8OQ3 - chains D and F of the 4 polymer chains in the assembly; structure by electron microscopy, 2.90 A resolution.

Chain D:
Name: Complement C3
Organism: Homo sapiens
UniProt: P01024 (CO3_HUMAN); residues 23-1663 here = UniProt positions 23-1663
Chain sequence (1641 residues; row label = number of the first residue in the row):
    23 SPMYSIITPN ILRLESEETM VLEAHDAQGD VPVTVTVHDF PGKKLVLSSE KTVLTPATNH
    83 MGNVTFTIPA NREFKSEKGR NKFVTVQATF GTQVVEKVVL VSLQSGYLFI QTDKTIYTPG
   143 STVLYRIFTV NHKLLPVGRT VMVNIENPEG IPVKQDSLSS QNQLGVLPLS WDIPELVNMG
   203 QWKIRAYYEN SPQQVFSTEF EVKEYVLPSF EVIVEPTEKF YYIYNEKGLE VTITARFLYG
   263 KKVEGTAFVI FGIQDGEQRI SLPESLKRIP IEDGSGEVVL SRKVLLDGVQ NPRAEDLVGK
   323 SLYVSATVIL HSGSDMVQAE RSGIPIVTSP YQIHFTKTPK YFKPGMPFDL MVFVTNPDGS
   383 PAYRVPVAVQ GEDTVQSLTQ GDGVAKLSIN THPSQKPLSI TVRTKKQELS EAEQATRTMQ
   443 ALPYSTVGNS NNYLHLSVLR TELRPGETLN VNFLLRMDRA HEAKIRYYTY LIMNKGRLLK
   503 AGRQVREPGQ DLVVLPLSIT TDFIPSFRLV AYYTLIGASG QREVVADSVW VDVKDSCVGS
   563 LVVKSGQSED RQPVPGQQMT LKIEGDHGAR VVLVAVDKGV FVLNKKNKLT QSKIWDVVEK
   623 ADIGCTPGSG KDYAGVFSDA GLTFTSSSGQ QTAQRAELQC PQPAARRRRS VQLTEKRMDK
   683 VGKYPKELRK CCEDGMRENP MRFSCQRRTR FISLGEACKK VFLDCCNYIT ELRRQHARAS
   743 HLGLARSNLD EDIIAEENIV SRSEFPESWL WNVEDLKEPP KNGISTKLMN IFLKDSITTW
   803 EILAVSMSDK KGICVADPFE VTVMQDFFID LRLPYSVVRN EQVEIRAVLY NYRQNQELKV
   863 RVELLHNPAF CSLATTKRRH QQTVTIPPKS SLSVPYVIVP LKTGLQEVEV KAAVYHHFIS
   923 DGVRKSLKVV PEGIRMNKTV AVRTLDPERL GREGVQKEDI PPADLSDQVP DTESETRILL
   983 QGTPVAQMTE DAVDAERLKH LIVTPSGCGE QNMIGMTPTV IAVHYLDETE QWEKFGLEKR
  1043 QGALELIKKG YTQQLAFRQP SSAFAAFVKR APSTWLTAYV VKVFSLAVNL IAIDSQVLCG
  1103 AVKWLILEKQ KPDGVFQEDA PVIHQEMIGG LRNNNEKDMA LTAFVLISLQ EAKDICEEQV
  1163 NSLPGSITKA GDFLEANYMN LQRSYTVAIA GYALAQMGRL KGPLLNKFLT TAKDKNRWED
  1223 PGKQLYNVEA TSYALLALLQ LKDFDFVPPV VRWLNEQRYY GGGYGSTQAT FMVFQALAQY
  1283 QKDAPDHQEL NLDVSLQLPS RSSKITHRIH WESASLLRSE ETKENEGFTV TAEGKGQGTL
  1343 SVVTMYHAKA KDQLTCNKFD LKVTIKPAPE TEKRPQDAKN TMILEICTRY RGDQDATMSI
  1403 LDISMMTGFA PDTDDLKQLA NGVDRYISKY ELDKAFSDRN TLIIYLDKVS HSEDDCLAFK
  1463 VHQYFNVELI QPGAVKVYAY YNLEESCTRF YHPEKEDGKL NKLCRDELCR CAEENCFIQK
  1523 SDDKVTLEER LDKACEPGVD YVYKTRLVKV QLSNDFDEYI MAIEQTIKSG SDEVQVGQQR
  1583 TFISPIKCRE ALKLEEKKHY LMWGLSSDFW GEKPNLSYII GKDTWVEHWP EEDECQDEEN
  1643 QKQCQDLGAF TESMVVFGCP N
Disordered / not traced: 666-750
Disulfides: Cys559-Cys816, Cys627-Cys662, Cys873-Cys1513, Cys1101-Cys1158, Cys1358-Cys1489, Cys1389-Cys1458, Cys1506-Cys1511, Cys1518-Cys1590, Cys1537-Cys1661, Cys1637-Cys1646
Covalently attached groups: N-acetylglucosamine (NAG) linked to Asn85, Asn939
From the paper describing this entry:
  - post-translational modification sites: Asn939

Chain F:
Name: nanobody hC3Nb1 with mutation
Organism: Lama glama
Notes: antibody fragment or engineered binder
Chain sequence (129 residues; each row starts with the number of its first residue):
     1 QVQLVETGGG LVQAGGSLRL SCAASGSIFS INAMGWFRQA PGKEREFVAT INRSGGRTYY
    61 ADSVKGRFTI SRDNGKNMVY LQMHSLKPED TAIYYCAAGT GWSPQTDCEY NYWGQGTQVT
   121 VSSHHHHHH
Disordered / not traced: 124-129
Disulfides: Cys22-Cys96

How chain D and chain F interact:
Contacting residue pairs (34; chain D residue first):
  Ile755(D) with Arg57(F)
  Glu758(D) with Ser54(F), hydrogen bond (backbone-side chain); Gly56(F); Arg57(F)
  Glu759(D) with Asn52(F), hydrogen bond; Ser54(F), hydrogen bond (backbone-side chain); Arg57(F), salt bridge
  Asn760(D) with Ser54(F)
  Asp828(D) with Trp102(F)
  Arg855(D) with Trp102(F); Glu109(F), salt bridge
  Gln858(D) with Ser103(F), hydrogen bond
  Leu860(D) with Trp102(F), hydrophobic
  Val916(D) with Arg57(F), hydrogen bond (backbone-side chain)
  Tyr917(D) with Arg57(F)
  His918(D) with Arg57(F); Tyr59(F); Pro104(F)
  His919(D) with Arg57(F), hydrogen bond (backbone-side chain); Gly101(F); Trp102(F); Ser103(F), hydrogen bond (side chain-backbone)
  Phe920(D) with Asn32(F), hydrogen bond (backbone-side chain); Ala33(F), hydrophobic; Thr50(F); Ile51(F); Asn52(F); Arg57(F); Tyr59(F), hydrophobic; Gly101(F), hydrogen bond (backbone-backbone); Pro104(F), hydrophobic
  Ile921(D) with Asn32(F); Thr100(F); Trp102(F)
Interface residues without a listed pair, chain D (16 interface residues in all): Phe829, Asn853
Interface residues without a listed pair, chain F (16 interface residues in all): Thr58

Summary:
Chain D and chain F each contribute 16 residues to their interface, with 9 hydrogen bonds and 2 salt bridges.
Among the polar pairs are Glu759(D)-Arg57(F), Arg855(D)-Glu109(F) and Glu758(D)-Ser54(F). Covalently linked
N-acetylglucosamine: at Asn85(D) and Asn939(D). From the paper: a modification site at Asn939(D).
Chain D is Complement C3 (Homo sapiens) and chain F is nanobody hC3Nb1 with mutation (Lama glama); the
structure, Structure of methylamine treated human complement C3, was determined by electron microscopy.
